Entry 7SY1 (electron microscopy, 2.83 A resolution); this record covers chains B and E of the 4 polymer chains in the assembly.

Chain B:
Name: Spike glycoprotein
From: Severe acute respiratory syndrome coronavirus 2
Reference sequence: P0DTC2 (SPIKE_SARS2); numbering as in UniProt (aligned over 1-1208)
Chain sequence (1288 residues; each row starts with the number of its first residue):
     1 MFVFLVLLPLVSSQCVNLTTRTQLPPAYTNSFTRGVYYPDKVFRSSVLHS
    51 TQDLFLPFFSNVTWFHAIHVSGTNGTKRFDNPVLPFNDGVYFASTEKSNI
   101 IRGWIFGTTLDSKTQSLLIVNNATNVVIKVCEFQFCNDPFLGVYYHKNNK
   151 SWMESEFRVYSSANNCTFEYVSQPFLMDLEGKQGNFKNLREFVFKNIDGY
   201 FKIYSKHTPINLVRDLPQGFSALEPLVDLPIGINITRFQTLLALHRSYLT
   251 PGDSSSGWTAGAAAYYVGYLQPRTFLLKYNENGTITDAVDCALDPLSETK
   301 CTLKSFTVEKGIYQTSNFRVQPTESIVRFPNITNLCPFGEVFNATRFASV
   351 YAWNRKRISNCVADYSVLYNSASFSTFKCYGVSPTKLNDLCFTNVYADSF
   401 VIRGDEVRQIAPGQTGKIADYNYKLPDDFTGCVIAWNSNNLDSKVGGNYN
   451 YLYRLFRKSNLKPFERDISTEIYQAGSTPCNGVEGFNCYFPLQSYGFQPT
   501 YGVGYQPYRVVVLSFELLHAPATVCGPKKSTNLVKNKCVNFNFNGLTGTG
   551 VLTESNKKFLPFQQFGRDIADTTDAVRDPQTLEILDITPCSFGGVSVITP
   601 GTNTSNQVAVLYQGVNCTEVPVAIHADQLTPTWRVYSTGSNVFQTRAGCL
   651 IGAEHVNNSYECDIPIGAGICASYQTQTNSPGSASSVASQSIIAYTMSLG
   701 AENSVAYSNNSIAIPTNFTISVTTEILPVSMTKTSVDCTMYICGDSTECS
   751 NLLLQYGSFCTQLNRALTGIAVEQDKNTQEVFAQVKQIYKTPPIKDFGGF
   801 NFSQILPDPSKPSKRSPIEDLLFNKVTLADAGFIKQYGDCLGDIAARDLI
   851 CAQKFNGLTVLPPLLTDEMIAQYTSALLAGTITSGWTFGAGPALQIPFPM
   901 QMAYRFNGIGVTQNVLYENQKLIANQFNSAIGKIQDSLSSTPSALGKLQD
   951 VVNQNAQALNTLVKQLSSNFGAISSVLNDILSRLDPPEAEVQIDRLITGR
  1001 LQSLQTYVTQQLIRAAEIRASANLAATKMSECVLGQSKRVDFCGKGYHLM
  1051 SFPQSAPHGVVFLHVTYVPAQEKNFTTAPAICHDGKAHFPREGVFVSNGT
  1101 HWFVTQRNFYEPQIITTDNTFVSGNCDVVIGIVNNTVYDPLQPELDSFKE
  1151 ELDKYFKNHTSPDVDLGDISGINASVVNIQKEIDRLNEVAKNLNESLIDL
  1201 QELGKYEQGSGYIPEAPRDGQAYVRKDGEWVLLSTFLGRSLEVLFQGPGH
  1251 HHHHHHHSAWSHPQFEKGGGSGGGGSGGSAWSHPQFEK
Not modelled in the structure: 1-13, 70-76, 146-152, 177-184, 248-256, 621-640, 676-690, 828-855, 1148-1288
Construct notes: engineered mutation Tyr-501 (Asn in P0DTC2), Gly-614 (Asp in P0DTC2); conflict Gly-682 (Arg in P0DTC2), Ser-683 (Arg in P0DTC2), Ser-685 (Arg in P0DTC2), Pro-817 (Phe in P0DTC2), Pro-892 (Ala in P0DTC2), Pro-899 (Ala in P0DTC2), Pro-942 (Ala in P0DTC2), Pro-986 (Lys in P0DTC2), Pro-987 (Val in P0DTC2); expression tag (1209-1288)
Disulfides: Cys-15/Cys-136, Cys-131/Cys-166, Cys-291/Cys-301, Cys-336/Cys-361, Cys-379/Cys-432, Cys-391/Cys-525, Cys-480/Cys-488, Cys-538/Cys-590, Cys-617/Cys-649, Cys-662/Cys-671, Cys-738/Cys-760, Cys-743/Cys-749, Cys-1032/Cys-1043, Cys-1082/Cys-1126
Glycans and other covalent adducts: N-acetylglucosamine (NAG) linked to Asn-17, Asn-61, Asn-122, Asn-165, Asn-234, Asn-282, Asn-331, Asn-343, Asn-709, Asn-717, Asn-801, Asn-1074, Asn-1098, Asn-1134
UniProt features mapped onto this chain:
  - region: Asn-280 to Cys-301 (Putative superantigen), Arg-403 to Asp-405 (Integrin-binding motif), Asn-448 to Phe-456 (Immunodominant HLA epitope recognized by the CD8+), Pro-681, Ala-684 (Putative superantigen), Ser-816 to Tyr-837 (Fusion peptide 1), Lys-835 to Phe-855 (Fusion peptide 2), Asp-1163 to Glu-1202 (Heptad repeat 2)
  - site: Arg-815, Ser-816 (Cleavage)
  - glycosylation: Asn-17 (N-linked (GlcNAc...) (complex) asparagine), Asn-61 (N-linked (GlcNAc...) (hybrid) asparagine), Asn-74 (N-linked (GlcNAc...) (complex) asparagine), Asn-122 (N-linked (GlcNAc...) (hybrid) asparagine), Asn-149 (N-linked (GlcNAc...) (complex) asparagine), Asn-165 (N-linked (GlcNAc...) (complex) asparagine), Asn-234 (N-linked (GlcNAc...) (high mannose) asparagine), Asn-282 (N-linked (GlcNAc...) (complex) asparagine), Thr-323 (O-linked (GalNAc) threonine), Ser-325 (O-linked (HexNAc...) serine), Asn-331 (N-linked (GlcNAc...) (complex) asparagine), Asn-343 (N-linked (GlcNAc...) (complex) asparagine), Asn-603 (N-linked (GlcNAc...) (hybrid) asparagine), Asn-616 (N-linked (GlcNAc...) (complex) asparagine), Asn-657 (N-linked (GlcNAc...) (complex) asparagine), Thr-676 (O-linked (GlcNAc...) threonine), Thr-678 (O-linked (GlcNAc...) threonine), Asn-709 (N-linked (GlcNAc...) (high mannose) asparagine), Asn-717 (N-linked (GlcNAc...) (hybrid) asparagine), Asn-801 (N-linked (GlcNAc...) (hybrid) asparagine) and 6 more in UniProt
From the paper describing this entry:
  - mutagenesis - L452R, E484K: increased binding to Processed angiotensin-converting enzyme 2 (chain E)
  - mutagenesis - E484K: abolished binding to ab8
  - mutagenesis - E484K: abolished binding to S2M11
  - mutagenesis - L452R: decreased binding to S2M11
  - mutagenesis - K417N: abolished binding to ab1

Chain E:
Name: Processed angiotensin-converting enzyme 2
From: Homo sapiens
Reference sequence: Q9BYF1 (ACE2_HUMAN); numbering as in UniProt (aligned over 18-615)
Chain sequence (606 residues; row label = number of the first residue in the row):
    18 QSTIEEQAKTFLDKFNHEAEDLFYQSSLASWNYNTNITEENVQNMNNAGD
    68 KWSAFLKEQSTLAQMYPLQEIQNLTVKLQLQALQQNGSSVLSEDKSKRLN
   118 TILNTMSTIYSTGKVCNPDNPQECLLLEPGLNEIMANSLDYNERLWAWES
   168 WRSEVGKQLRPLYEEYVVLKNEMARANHYEDYGDYWRGDYEVNGVDGYDY
   218 SRGQLIEDVEHTFEEIKPLYEHLHAYVRAKLMNAYPSYISPIGCLPAHLL
   268 GDMWGRFWTNLYSLTVPFGQKPNIDVTDAMVDQAWDAQRIFKEAEKFFVS
   318 VGLPNMTQGFWENSMLTDPGNVQKAVCHPTAWDLGKGDFRILMCTKVTMD
   368 DFLTAHHEMGHIQYDMAYAAQPFLLRNGANEGFHEAVGEIMSLSAATPKH
   418 LKSIGLLSPDFQEDNETEINFLLKQALTIVGTLPFTYMLEKWRWMVFKGE
   468 IPKDQWMKKWWEMKREIVGVVEPVPHDETYCDPASLFHVSNDYSFIRYYT
   518 RTLYQFQFQEALCQAAKHEGPLHKCDISNSTEAGQKLFNMLRLGKSEPWT
   568 LALENVVGAKNMNVRPLLNYFEPLFTWLKDQNKNSFVGWSTDWSPYADHH
   618 HHHHHH
Not modelled in the structure: 18, 615-623
Construct notes: expression tag (616-623)
Disulfides: Cys-133/Cys-141, Cys-530/Cys-542
Glycans and other covalent adducts: N-acetylglucosamine (NAG) linked to Asn-53, Asn-90, Asn-103, Asn-322, Asn-432, Asn-546
UniProt features mapped onto this chain:
  - region (Interaction with SARS-CoV spike glycoprotein): Asp-30 to Tyr-41, Met-82 to Pro-84, Lys-353 to Arg-357
  - active site: Glu-375 (Proton acceptor), His-505 (Proton donor)
  - binding site (chloride): Arg-169, Trp-477, Lys-481
  - binding site (substrate): Arg-273, His-345, Pro-346, Tyr-515
  - binding site (Zn(2+)): His-374, His-378, Glu-402
  - glycosylation (N-linked (GlcNAc...) asparagine): Asn-53, Asn-90, Asn-103, Asn-322, Asn-432, Asn-546

How chain B and chain E interact:
Pairs across the interface (34; chain B residue first):
  Lys-417(B) / Asp-30(E)  salt bridge
  Tyr-449(B) / Asp-38(E)  hydrogen bond
  Tyr-449(B) / Gln-42(E)
  Tyr-453(B) / His-34(E)  hydrogen bond
  Phe-456(B) / Thr-27(E)
  Ala-475(B) / Ser-19(E)  hydrogen bond (backbone-backbone)
  Ala-475(B) / Gln-24(E)
  Ala-475(B) / Thr-27(E)
  Gly-476(B) / Gln-24(E)
  Phe-486(B) / Met-82(E)  hydrophobic
  Phe-486(B) / Tyr-83(E)
  Asn-487(B) / Gln-24(E)  hydrogen bond
  Asn-487(B) / Tyr-83(E)  hydrogen bond
  Tyr-489(B) / Thr-27(E)
  Tyr-489(B) / Phe-28(E)
  Tyr-489(B) / Tyr-83(E)  hydrogen bond
  Gln-493(B) / Lys-31(E)
  Gln-493(B) / His-34(E)  hydrogen bond
  Ser-494(B) / His-34(E)
  Gln-498(B) / Tyr-41(E)
  Gln-498(B) / Gln-42(E)
  Gln-498(B) / Leu-45(E)
  Thr-500(B) / Tyr-41(E)  hydrogen bond
  Thr-500(B) / Asn-330(E)
  Thr-500(B) / Asp-355(E)
  Thr-500(B) / Arg-357(E)
  Tyr-501(B) / Asp-38(E)
  Tyr-501(B) / Tyr-41(E)
  Tyr-501(B) / Lys-353(E)
  Gly-502(B) / Lys-353(E)
  Gly-502(B) / Gly-354(E)
  Tyr-505(B) / Glu-37(E)  hydrogen bond
  Tyr-505(B) / Lys-353(E)
  Tyr-505(B) / Arg-393(E)
Interface residues without a listed pair, chain B (20 interface residues in all): Leu-455, Ser-477, Glu-484, Gly-496
The authors on this interface:
  - pairs named by the authors: Lys-417(B)/Asp-30(E)
  - hot spots on chain B (mutagenesis) - E484K: increased binding to Processed angiotensin-converting enzyme 2 (chain E)

Overview:
The chain B/chain E interface involves 20 residues from each chain, with 9 hydrogen bonds and 1 salt bridge.
Among the polar pairs are Lys-417(B)/Asp-30(E), Tyr-449(B)/Asp-38(E) and Tyr-453(B)/His-34(E). The authors
report a contact between Lys-417(B) and Asp-30(E). From the paper: L452R and E484K of chain B increase binding
to Processed angiotensin-converting enzyme 2 (chain E); E484K of chain B abolishes binding to ab8.
Chain B is Spike glycoprotein (Severe acute respiratory syndrome coronavirus 2) and chain E is Processed
angiotensin-converting enzyme 2 (Homo sapiens); the structure, Cryo-EM structure of the SARS-CoV-2 D614G,N501Y
mutant spike protein ectodomain bound to human ACE2 ectodomain (global ..., was determined by electron
microscopy, deposited together with 7SXX, 7SXY, 7SXZ, 7SY0, 7SY2, 7SY3 and 5 further entries.
